4GO2 - chains C and D of the 4 polymer chains in the assembly; structure by X-ray diffraction, 2.28 A resolution.

# Chain C (and D)
Protein: Cytosolic 10-formyltetrahydrofolate dehydrogenase
Organism: Rattus norvegicus
Notes: EC 1.5.1.6; fragment: C-terminal domain, residues 397-902; chain D of this document is another copy of the same molecule, construct and numbering; everything in this record applies to it too
Reference sequence: P28037 (AL1L1_RAT); residue numbers follow UniProt; this construct covers 397-902
Chain sequence (517 residues; row label = number of the first residue in the row):
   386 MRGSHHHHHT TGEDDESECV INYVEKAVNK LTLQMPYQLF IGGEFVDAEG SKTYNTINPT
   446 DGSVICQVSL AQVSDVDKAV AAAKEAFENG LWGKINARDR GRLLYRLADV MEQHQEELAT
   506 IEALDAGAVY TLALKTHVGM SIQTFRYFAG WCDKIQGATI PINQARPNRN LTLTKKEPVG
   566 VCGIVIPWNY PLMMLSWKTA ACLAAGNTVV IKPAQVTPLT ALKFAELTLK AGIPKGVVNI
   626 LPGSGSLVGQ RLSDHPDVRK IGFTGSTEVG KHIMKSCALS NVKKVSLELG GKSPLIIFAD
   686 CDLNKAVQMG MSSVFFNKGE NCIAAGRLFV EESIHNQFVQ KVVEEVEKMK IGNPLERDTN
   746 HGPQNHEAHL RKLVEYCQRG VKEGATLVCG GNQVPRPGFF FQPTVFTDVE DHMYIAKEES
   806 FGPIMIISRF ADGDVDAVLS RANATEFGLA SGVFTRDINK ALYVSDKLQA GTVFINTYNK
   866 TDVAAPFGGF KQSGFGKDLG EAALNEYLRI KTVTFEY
Unresolved in the structure: 386-404
Sequence notes: expression tag (386-396)
Residues lining bound ligands: Thio-NADP (TAP; 7-thionicotinamide-adenine-dinucleotide phosphate): Val570, Ile571, Pro572, Trp573, Lys597, Pro598, Ala599, Gln600, Gly628, Ser629, Gly630, Ser631, Gly634, Gln635, Ser638, Phe648, Thr649, Gly650, Ser651, Val654, His657, Ile658, Glu673, Leu674, Gly675, Gly676, Cys707, His754, Lys757, Glu804, Ser805, Phe806
From the paper describing this entry:
  - catalytic residues: Glu673, Cys707 (citing earlier work)

# Interface between chain C and chain D
Pairs across the interface (118):
  Gln528(C) - Asn548(D)
  Ile545(C) - Ala869(D)
  Ile545(C) - Pro871(D)
  Ile547(C) - Asp867(D)
  Asn548(C) - Gln528(D)
  Asn548(C) - Lys865(D)  hydrogen bond (backbone-side chain)
  Asn548(C) - Asp867(D)  hydrogen bond (backbone-side chain)
  Asn555(C) - Lys865(D)
  Lys560(C) - Asp851(D)  salt bridge
  Glu562(C) - Asp851(D)
  Glu562(C) - Phe875(D)
  Arg644(C) - Glu831(D)  salt bridge
  Arg644(C) - Lys876(D)
  Lys656(C) - Ala663(D)
  Lys656(C) - Ser665(D)  hydrogen bond (side chain-backbone)
  Lys656(C) - Val667(D)
  Met659(C) - Met659(D)
  Met659(C) - Ala663(D)  hydrophobic
  Met659(C) - Lys668(D)
  Met659(C) - Val670(D)  hydrophobic
  Lys660(C) - Lys660(D)
  Lys660(C) - Ala663(D)
  Cys662(C) - Met659(D)  hydrophobic
  Ala663(C) - Lys656(D)
  Ala663(C) - Met659(D)  hydrophobic
  Ala663(C) - Lys660(D)
  Leu664(C) - Lys660(D)
  Ser665(C) - Lys656(D)  hydrogen bond (backbone-side chain)
  Asn666(C) - Gln877(D)
  Val667(C) - Met659(D)  hydrophobic
  Val667(C) - Leu672(D)  hydrophobic
  Val667(C) - Leu674(D)  hydrophobic
  Val667(C) - Gln877(D)
  Val667(C) - Phe880(D)
  Lys668(C) - Met659(D)
  Lys668(C) - Phe880(D)
  Lys669(C) - Phe880(D)
  Val670(C) - Met659(D)  hydrophobic
  Leu672(C) - Val667(D)  hydrophobic
  Leu674(C) - Val667(D)  hydrophobic
  Met694(C) - Glu901(D)
  Glu831(C) - Arg644(D)  salt bridge
  Leu847(C) - Phe900(D)  hydrophobic
  Ser850(C) - Lys560(D)  hydrogen bond
  Ser850(C) - Lys896(D)  hydrogen bond (backbone-side chain)
  Asp851(C) - Lys560(D)  salt bridge
  Asp851(C) - Glu562(D)
  Asp851(C) - Lys896(D)  hydrogen bond (backbone-side chain)
  Leu853(C) - Lys896(D)  hydrogen bond (backbone-side chain)
  Gln854(C) - Arg894(D)  hydrogen bond
  Ala855(C) - Lys896(D)
  Gly856(C) - Ile895(D)
  Gly856(C) - Lys896(D)
  Gly856(C) - Thr897(D)  hydrogen bond (backbone-backbone)
  Thr857(C) - Thr897(D)
  Val858(C) - Lys896(D)
  Val858(C) - Thr897(D)  hydrogen bond (backbone-backbone)
  Val858(C) - Val898(D)
  Val858(C) - Thr899(D)  hydrogen bond (backbone-backbone)
  Phe859(C) - Thr899(D)
  Ile860(C) - Val898(D)  hydrophobic
  Ile860(C) - Thr899(D)  hydrogen bond (backbone-backbone)
  Ile860(C) - Phe900(D)
  Ile860(C) - Glu901(D)  hydrogen bond (backbone-backbone)
  Asn861(C) - Glu901(D)
  Thr862(C) - Thr899(D)
  Thr862(C) - Glu901(D)
  Lys865(C) - Asn548(D)  hydrogen bond (side chain-backbone)
  Lys865(C) - Asn555(D)
  Lys865(C) - Thr899(D)
  Asp867(C) - Ile547(D)
  Asp867(C) - Asn548(D)  hydrogen bond (side chain-backbone)
  Ala869(C) - Ile545(D)
  Ala870(C) - Thr557(D)
  Pro871(C) - Ile545(D)
  Pro871(C) - Thr559(D)
  Pro871(C) - Thr897(D)  hydrogen bond (backbone-side chain)
  Phe875(C) - Glu562(D)
  Phe875(C) - Arg894(D)
  Phe875(C) - Ile895(D)
  Phe875(C) - Lys896(D)
  Lys876(C) - Arg644(D)
  Lys876(C) - Val667(D)
  Gln877(C) - Asn666(D)
  Gln877(C) - Val667(D)
  Phe880(C) - Val667(D)
  Phe880(C) - Lys668(D)
  Phe880(C) - Lys669(D)
  Lys882(C) - Ile895(D)  hydrogen bond (side chain-backbone)
  Arg894(C) - Gln854(D)  hydrogen bond
  Arg894(C) - Phe875(D)
  Ile895(C) - Gly856(D)
  Ile895(C) - Phe875(D)
  Ile895(C) - Lys882(D)  hydrogen bond (backbone-side chain)
  Lys896(C) - Ser850(D)  hydrogen bond (side chain-backbone)
  Lys896(C) - Asp851(D)  hydrogen bond (side chain-backbone)
  Lys896(C) - Leu853(D)  hydrogen bond (side chain-backbone)
  Lys896(C) - Ala855(D)
  Lys896(C) - Gly856(D)
  Lys896(C) - Val858(D)
  Lys896(C) - Phe875(D)
  Thr897(C) - Gly856(D)  hydrogen bond (backbone-backbone)
  Thr897(C) - Thr857(D)
  Thr897(C) - Val858(D)  hydrogen bond (backbone-backbone)
  Thr897(C) - Pro871(D)  hydrogen bond (side chain-backbone)
  Val898(C) - Val858(D)
  Val898(C) - Ile860(D)  hydrophobic
  Thr899(C) - Val858(D)  hydrogen bond (backbone-backbone)
  Thr899(C) - Phe859(D)
  Thr899(C) - Ile860(D)  hydrogen bond (backbone-backbone)
  Thr899(C) - Thr862(D)
  Thr899(C) - Lys865(D)
  Phe900(C) - Leu847(D)  hydrophobic
  Phe900(C) - Ile860(D)
  Glu901(C) - Met694(D)
  Glu901(C) - Ile860(D)  hydrogen bond (backbone-backbone)
  Glu901(C) - Asn861(D)
  Glu901(C) - Thr862(D)
Also at the interface, not in a pair above, chain C (64 interface residues in all): Gln549, Ala550, Asn553, Thr557, Thr559, His657, Lys690, Lys852, Ala887
Also at the interface, not in a pair above, chain D (63 interface residues in all): Gln549, Ala550, Asn553, His657, Cys662, Leu664, Lys690, Ala870, Ala887

# In short
The interface between chain C and chain D involves 64 residues on one side and 63 on the other, with 29
hydrogen bonds and 4 salt bridges. Polar contacts include Lys560(C)-Asp851(D), Arg644(C)-Glu831(D) and
Asn548(C)-Lys865(D). Bound to chain C: Thio-NADP. From the paper: catalytic residues Glu673(C) and Cys707(C).
Chain C and chain D are both Cytosolic 10-formyltetrahydrofolate dehydrogenase (Rattus norvegicus); the
structure, Crystal structure of the c-terminal domain of 10'formyltetrahydrofolate dehydrogenase in complex
with Thio-NADP, was determined by X-ray diffraction together with 4GNZ and 4GO0 from the same study.
